Entry 3ZM1 (X-ray diffraction, 1.40 A resolution); this record covers chain A.

Chain A:
Protein: Tyrosine-protein phosphatase non-receptor type 11
From: Homo sapiens
Notes: EC 3.1.3.48; fragment: catalytic domain, residues 248-527
UniProtKB: Q06124 (PTN11_HUMAN); numbering as in UniProt (aligned over 248-527)
Chain sequence (284 residues; row label = number of the first residue in the row):
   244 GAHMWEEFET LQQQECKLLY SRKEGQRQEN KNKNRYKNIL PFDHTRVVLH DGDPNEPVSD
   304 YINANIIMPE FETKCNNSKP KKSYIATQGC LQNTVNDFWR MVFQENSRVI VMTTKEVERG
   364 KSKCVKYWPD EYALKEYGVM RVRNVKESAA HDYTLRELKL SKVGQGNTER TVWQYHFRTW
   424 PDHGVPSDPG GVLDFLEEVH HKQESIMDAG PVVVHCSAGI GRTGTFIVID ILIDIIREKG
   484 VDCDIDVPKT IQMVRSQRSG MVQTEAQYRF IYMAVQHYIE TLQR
Unresolved in the structure: 255-262, 313-323, 408-411, 526-527
Construct notes: expression tag (244-247)
Swiss-Prot annotation at these positions:
  - active site: C459 (Phosphocysteine intermediate)
  - binding site (substrate): D425, C459 to R465, Q506
  - natural variant: Q256 (Q256R: In NS1), L261 (L261F: In NS1; L261H: In NS1), L262 (L262F: In NS1; L262R: In NS1), R265 (R265Q: In NS1), Y279 (Y279C: In NS1 and LPRD1; Y279S: In LPRD1), I282 (I282V: In NS1), F285 (F285L: In NS1; F285S: In NS1), N308 (N308D: In NS1; N308S: In NS1), I309 (I309V: In NS1), T411 (T411M: In NS1; uncertain significance), A461 (A461T: In LPRD1), G464 (G464A: In LPRD1), 9 further natural variant entries in UniProt
  - mutagenesis: C459 (C459S: Abolishes phosphatase activity. Enhances interaction with NEDD9)

Overview:
From UniProt: active-site residue C459, 9 substrate-binding residues and one mutagenesis site.
Chain A is Tyrosine-protein phosphatase non-receptor type 11 (Homo sapiens); the structure, Catalytic domain
of human SHP2, was determined by X-ray diffraction, deposited together with 3ZM0, 3ZM2 and 3ZM3.
